Entry 6SGR (electron microscopy, 3.17 A resolution); this record covers chains C and F of the 8 polymer chains in the assembly.

# Chain C
Protein: Multidrug efflux pump subunit AcrB
From: Escherichia coli K-12
Reference sequence: P31224 (ACRB_ECOLI); residues 1-1049 here = UniProt positions 1-1049
Chain sequence (1049 residues; numbered 1 to 1049; the number before each row is that of its first residue):
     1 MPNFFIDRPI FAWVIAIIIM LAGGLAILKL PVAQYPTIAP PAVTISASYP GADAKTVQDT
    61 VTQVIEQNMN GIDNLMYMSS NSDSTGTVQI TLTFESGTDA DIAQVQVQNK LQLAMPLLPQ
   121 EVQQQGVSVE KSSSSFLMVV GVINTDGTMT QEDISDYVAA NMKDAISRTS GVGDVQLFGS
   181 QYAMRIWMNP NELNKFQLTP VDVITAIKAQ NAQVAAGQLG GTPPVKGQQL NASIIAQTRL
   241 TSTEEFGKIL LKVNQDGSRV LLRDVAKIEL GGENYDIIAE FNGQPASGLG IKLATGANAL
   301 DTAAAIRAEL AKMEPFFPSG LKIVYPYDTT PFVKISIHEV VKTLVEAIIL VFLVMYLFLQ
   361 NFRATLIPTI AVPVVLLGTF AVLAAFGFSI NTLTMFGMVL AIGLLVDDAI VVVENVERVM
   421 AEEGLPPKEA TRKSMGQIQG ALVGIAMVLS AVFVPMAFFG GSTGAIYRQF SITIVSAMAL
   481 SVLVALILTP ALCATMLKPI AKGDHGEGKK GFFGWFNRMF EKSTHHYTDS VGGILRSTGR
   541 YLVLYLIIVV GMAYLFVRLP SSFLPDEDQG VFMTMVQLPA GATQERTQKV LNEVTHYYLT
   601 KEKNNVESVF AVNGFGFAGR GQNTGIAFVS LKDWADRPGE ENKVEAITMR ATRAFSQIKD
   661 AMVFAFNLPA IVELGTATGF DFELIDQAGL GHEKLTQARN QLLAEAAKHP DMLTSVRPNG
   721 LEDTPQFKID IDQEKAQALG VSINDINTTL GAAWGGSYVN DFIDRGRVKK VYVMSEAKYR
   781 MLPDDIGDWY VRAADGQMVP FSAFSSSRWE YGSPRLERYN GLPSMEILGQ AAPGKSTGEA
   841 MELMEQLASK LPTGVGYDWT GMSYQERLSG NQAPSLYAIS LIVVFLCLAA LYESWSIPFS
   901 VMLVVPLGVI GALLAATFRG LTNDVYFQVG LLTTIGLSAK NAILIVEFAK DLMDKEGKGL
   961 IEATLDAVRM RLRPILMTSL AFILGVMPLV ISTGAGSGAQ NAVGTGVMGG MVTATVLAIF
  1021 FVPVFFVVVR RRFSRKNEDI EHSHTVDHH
Disordered / not traced: 1034-1049
Curated features (UniProtKB/Swiss-Prot):
  - mutagenesis: His526 (H526Y: Partially restores chloramphenicol resistance to an AcrZ G30R mutant)

# Chain F
Protein: Multidrug efflux pump accessory protein AcrZ
From: Escherichia coli K-12
Reference sequence: P0AAW9 (ACRZ_ECOLI); residues 1-49 here = UniProt positions 1-49
Chain sequence (49 residues; row label = number of the first residue in the row):
     1 MLELLKSLVF AVIMVPVVMA IILGLIYGLG EVFNIFSGVG KKDQPGQNH
Disordered / not traced: 38-49
Reported in the primary citation:
  - conformationally variable residues (helix shift): Phe10 to Val15
  - mutagenesis - P16A: abolished binding to Multidrug efflux pump subunit AcrB (chain C)
  - mutagenesis - V15G/P16G, P16A/V17P, P16A/M19P, P16A/A20P, P16G, P16G/V17G: unchanged binding to Multidrug efflux pump subunit AcrB (chain C)
  - mutagenesis - P16A/V18P, M19P, A20P: decreased binding to Multidrug efflux pump subunit AcrB (chain C)
  - mutagenesis - V15G/P16G, P16G/V17G: decreased growth
  - mutagenesis - P16A/M19P, M19P: decreased growth in response to chloramphenicol
  - mutagenesis - P16A/A20P, A20P: increased growth

# Chain C / chain F interface
Contacting residue pairs (39; chain C residue first):
  Val345(C) - Leu4(F)  hydrophobic
  Glu346(C) - Ser7(F)
  Ile349(C) - Leu8(F)  hydrophobic
  Leu350(C) - Ala11(F)  hydrophobic
  Leu350(C) - Val15(F)  hydrophobic
  Leu353(C) - Ala11(F)  hydrophobic
  Leu353(C) - Val12(F)
  Leu357(C) - Val15(F)  hydrophobic
  Leu357(C) - Met19(F)  hydrophobic
  Phe358(C) - Met19(F)  hydrophobic
  Phe516(C) - Met19(F)  hydrophobic
  His526(C) - Tyr27(F)  hydrogen bond (side chain-backbone)
  His526(C) - Gly30(F)
  His526(C) - Glu31(F)  hydrogen bond (side chain-backbone)
  Ser530(C) - Gly30(F)
  Ser530(C) - Asn34(F)
  Gly533(C) - Ser37(F)  hydrogen bond (backbone-side chain)
  Ile534(C) - Phe33(F)  hydrophobic
  Ser537(C) - Ser37(F)
  Arg540(C) - Phe36(F)
  Arg540(C) - Ser37(F)  hydrogen bond (side chain-backbone)
  Tyr541(C) - Phe33(F)  hydrogen bond (side chain-backbone)
  Tyr541(C) - Phe36(F)  hydrophobic
  Tyr541(C) - Ser37(F)
  Leu976(C) - Leu23(F)  hydrophobic
  Leu976(C) - Ile26(F)  hydrophobic
  Leu980(C) - Met19(F)  hydrophobic
  Leu980(C) - Ile22(F)  hydrophobic
  Leu984(C) - Val15(F)  hydrophobic
  Met987(C) - Phe10(F)  hydrophobic
  Met987(C) - Met14(F)  hydrophobic
  Ile991(C) - Phe10(F)  hydrophobic
  Val1016(C) - Ile22(F)  hydrophobic
  Val1016(C) - Leu29(F)
  Leu1017(C) - Leu29(F)  hydrophobic
  Ile1019(C) - Ile26(F)  hydrophobic
  Phe1020(C) - Ile26(F)
  Phe1020(C) - Gly30(F)
  Phe1020(C) - Phe33(F)  hydrophobic
Interface residues without a listed pair, chain C (34 interface residues in all): Lys342, Val354, Met519, Phe520, Lys522, Ser523, Leu544, Ile983, Val1012, Phe1021
Interface residues without a listed pair, chain F (23 interface residues in all): Glu3, Pro16, Val18

# Overview
34 residues of chain C and 23 residues of chain F are in contact; the contacts include 5 hydrogen bonds. Polar
pairs include His526(C)-Tyr27(F), His526(C)-Glu31(F) and Gly533(C)-Ser37(F). The paper reports that P16A/V18P,
M19P and A20P of chain F reduce binding to Multidrug efflux pump subunit AcrB (chain C); conformational
variability at Phe10(F); 10 substitutions were tested in all.
Chain C is Multidrug efflux pump subunit AcrB and chain F is Multidrug efflux pump accessory protein AcrZ,
both from Escherichia coli K-12; the structure, Cryo-EM structure of Escherichia coli AcrBZ and DARPin in
Saposin A-nanodisc with cardiolipin, was determined by electron microscopy together with 6SGS, 6SGT and 6SGU
from the same study.
